PDB entry 6YSF | electron microscopy, 3.40 A resolution | chains B and G of the 7 polymer chains in the assembly

[Chain B]
Molecule: Chemotaxis motB protein
From: Clostridium sporogenes
Reference sequence: A0A1V9IL35 (A0A1V9IL35_CLOSG); residue numbers follow UniProt; this construct covers 1-251
Chain sequence (251 residues; row label = number of the first residue in the row):
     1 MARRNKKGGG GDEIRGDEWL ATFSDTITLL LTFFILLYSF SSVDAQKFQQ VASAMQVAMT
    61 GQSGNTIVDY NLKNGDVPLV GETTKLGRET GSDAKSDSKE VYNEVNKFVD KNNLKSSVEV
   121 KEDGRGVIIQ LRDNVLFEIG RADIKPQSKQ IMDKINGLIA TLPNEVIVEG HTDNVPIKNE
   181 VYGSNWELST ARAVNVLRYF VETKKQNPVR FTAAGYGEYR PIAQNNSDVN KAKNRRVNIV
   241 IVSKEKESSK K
Disordered / not traced: 1-10, 44-251

[Chain G]
Molecule: Chemotaxis MotA protein
From: Clostridium sporogenes
Reference sequence: A0A2X3BQ48 (A0A2X3BQ48_CLOSG); numbering as in UniProt (aligned over 1-270)
Chain sequence (270 residues; numbered 1 to 270; the number before each row is that of its first residue):
     1 MKKRDILTPI GFVLCFGLVL WGMASGGSNL KVFWDVASVF ITIGGSMAAM LITYPMDEFK
    61 RLLIVIRQTF KDNGMSNIDV IQNFVDLSRK ARREGLLSLE DAINNLTDDY MKKGLRMVVD
   121 GIEPETIREI MELEIDEMEK RHKSGADMLK TWGGYAPAFG MVGTLIGLIQ MLANLTDSST
   181 IASGMGKALI TTFYGSLMAN AVFNPMGANL MFKSGVEATT REMVLEGVLA IQSGVNPRIM
   241 EEKLVSYLSP PERQAYSKVQ VSGEGAAQNG
Disordered / not traced: 1-7, 260-270

[Chain B / chain G interface]
Contacting residue pairs (10; chain B residue first):
  T22(B) - T192(G)  hydrogen bond
  D25(B) - M161(G)
  L29(B) - M161(G)  hydrophobic
  L29(B) - T164(G)
  L29(B) - L168(G)  hydrophobic
  F33(B) - M185(G)  hydrophobic
  L37(B) - I181(G)  hydrophobic
  F40(B) - L175(G)  hydrophobic
  F40(B) - D177(G)
  F40(B) - S178(G)
Interface residues without a listed pair, chain B (8 interface residues in all): T26, T32
Interface residues without a listed pair, chain G (12 interface residues in all): L165, L189, S196

[Overview]
8 residues of chain B and 12 residues of chain G are in contact; the contacts include 1 hydrogen bond. Its one
hydrogen-bonded contact is T22(B)-T192(G).
Chain B is Chemotaxis motB protein and chain G is Chemotaxis MotA protein, both from Clostridium sporogenes;
the structure, Structure of the flagellar MotAB stator complex from Clostridium sporogenes, was determined by
electron microscopy, deposited together with 6YSL.
